8Z9H - chains A and E of the 11 polymer chains in the assembly; structure by electron microscopy, 2.70 A resolution.

# Chain A
Molecule: Polymerase acidic protein
Source organism: Thogoto virus (isolate SiAr 126)
Reference sequence: P27194 (PA_THOGV); numbering as in UniProt (aligned over 1-622)
Sequence (622 residues; row label = number of the first residue in the row):
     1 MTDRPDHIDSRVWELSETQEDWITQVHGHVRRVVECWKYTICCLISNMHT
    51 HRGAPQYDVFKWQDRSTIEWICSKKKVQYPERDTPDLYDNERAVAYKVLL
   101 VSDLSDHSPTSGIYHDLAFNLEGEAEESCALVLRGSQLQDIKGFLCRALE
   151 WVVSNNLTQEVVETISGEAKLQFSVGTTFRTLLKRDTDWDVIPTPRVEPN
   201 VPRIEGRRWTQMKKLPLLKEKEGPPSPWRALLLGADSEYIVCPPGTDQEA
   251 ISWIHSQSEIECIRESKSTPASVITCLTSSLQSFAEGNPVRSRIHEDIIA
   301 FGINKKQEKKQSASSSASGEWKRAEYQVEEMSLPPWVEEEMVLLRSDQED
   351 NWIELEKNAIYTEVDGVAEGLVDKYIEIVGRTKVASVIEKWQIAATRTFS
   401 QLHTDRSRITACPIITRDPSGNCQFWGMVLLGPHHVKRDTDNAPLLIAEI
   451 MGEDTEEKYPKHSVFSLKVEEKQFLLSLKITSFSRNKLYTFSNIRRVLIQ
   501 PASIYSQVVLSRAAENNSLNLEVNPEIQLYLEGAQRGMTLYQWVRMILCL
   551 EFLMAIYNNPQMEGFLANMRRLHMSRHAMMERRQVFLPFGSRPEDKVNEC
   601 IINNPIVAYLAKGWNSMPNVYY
Unresolved in the structure: 1
Construct notes: conflict Glu471 (Gly in P27194)
What the authors report for this chain:
  - self-association interface (contacts with another copy of this molecule): Tyr361
  - binding site for the ligand V9G: Pro270, Lys305, Lys309, Ile480
  - binding site for the 9-nt RNA strand: Lys309

# Chain E
Molecule: 17-nt RNA strand
Sequence (17 nucleotides; each row starts with the number of its first residue):
     1 GACUGCCUGUUUUUGCU
Unresolved in the structure: 1-12

# Chain A / chain E interface
Residue-residue contacts (27; chain A residue first):
  Thr246(A) with U14(E), base contact; G15(E), base contact
  Asp247(A) with U14(E), hydrogen bond to the sugar; G15(E), sugar contact
  Gln248(A) with U14(E), hydrogen bond to the base
  Gly287(A) with U13(E), hydrogen bond to the base
  Pro289(A) with U13(E), base contact
  Asp350(A) with U17(E), base contact
  Trp352(A) with U17(E), hydrogen bond to the sugar
  Ile353(A) with U17(E), sugar contact
  Glu354(A) with U17(E), sugar contact
  Glu389(A) with C16(E), hydrogen bond to the sugar; U17(E), phosphate contact
  Gln392(A) with C16(E), hydrogen bond to the base
  Ile393(A) with C16(E), phosphate contact
  Thr396(A) with C16(E), base contact
  Arg397(A) with U14(E), hydrogen bond to the sugar; G15(E), sugar contact
  Thr416(A) with U17(E), base contact
  Arg417(A) with G15(E), hydrogen bond to the sugar; U17(E), hydrogen bond to the base
  Asp418(A) with U17(E), base contact
  Pro419(A) with U17(E), base contact
  Gln424(A) with U17(E), hydrogen bond to the base
  Ser492(A) with C16(E), base contact
  Arg495(A) with C16(E), hydrogen bond to the base; U17(E), hydrogen bond to the phosphate
Interface residues without a listed pair, chain A (24 interface residues in all): Gly245, Phe284, Ile415

# Summary
Chain A and chain E form an interface of 24 and 5 residues respectively, with 12 hydrogen bonds. Among the
polar pairs are Gln248(A)-U14(E), Gly287(A)-U13(E) and Gln392(A)-C16(E). The paper reports a binding site for
the ligand V9G at Pro270(A), Lys305(A) and Lys309(A) among others; a binding site for the 9-nt RNA strand at
Lys309(A).
Here chain A is Polymerase acidic protein (Thogoto virus (isolate SiAr 126)) and chain E is a 17-nt RNA
strand. Entry 8Z9H (Cryo-EM structure of Thogoto virus polymerase in a transcription elongation-reception
conformation) was determined by electron microscopy, deposited together with 8Z85, 8Z8J, 8Z8N, 8Z8X, 8Z90,
8Z97 and 3 further entries.
